Entry 3M3E (X-ray diffraction, 2.10 A resolution); this record covers chains A and B.

== Chain A (and B) ==
Name: Anti-tumor lectin
From: Agrocybe aegerita
Notes: EC 3.1.21.-; chain B of this document is another copy of the same molecule, construct and numbering; everything in this record applies to it too
UniProtKB: Q6WY08 (ATLE_AGRAE); residue numbers follow UniProt; this construct covers 1-158
Amino-acid sequence (161 residues; row label = number of the first residue in the row; numbering starts at 0):
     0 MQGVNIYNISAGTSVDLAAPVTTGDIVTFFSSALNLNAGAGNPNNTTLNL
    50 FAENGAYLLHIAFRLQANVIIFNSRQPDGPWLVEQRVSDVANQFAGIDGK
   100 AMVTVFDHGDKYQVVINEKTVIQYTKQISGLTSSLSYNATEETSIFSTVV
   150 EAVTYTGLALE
Unresolved in the structure: 159-160
Sequence notes: expression tag (0, 159-160); engineered mutation Ala66 (Glu in Q6WY08)
Curated features (UniProtKB/Swiss-Prot):
  - binding site (N-acetyl-alpha-neuraminyl-(2->3)-beta-D-galactosyl-(1->4)-beta-D-glucose): Asn43, His59, Arg63, Asn72, Arg74, Trp80, Glu83
  - modified residue: Gln1 (Blocked amino end (Gln))
From the paper describing this entry:
  - binding site for 2-acetamido-2-deoxy-alpha-D-galactopyranose: Arg63, Arg85
  - binding site for beta-D-galactopyranose: Arg63
  - conformationally variable residues (side-chain flip): Arg63, Arg85
  - mutagenesis - R85A: decreased binding to TF antigen
  - mutagenesis - R85A: unchanged binding to lactose
  - mutagenesis - R85A: decreased binding to TFN

== Chain A / chain B interface ==
Residue-residue contacts - 40 pairs, chain A then chain B:
  Met0(A) with Gln112(B); Thr119(B)
  Gln1(A) with Phe105(B); His107(B), hydrogen bond; Gln112(B), hydrogen bond (backbone-side chain)
  Val3(A) with Met101(B), hydrophobic; Thr103(B); Phe105(B), hydrophobic; Asn116(B); Glu117(B)
  Asn4(A) with Glu117(B)
  Ile5(A) with Met101(B), hydrophobic; Asn116(B); Glu117(B), hydrogen bond (backbone-side chain)
  Asn7(A) with Lys99(B)
  Ile25(A) with Tyr154(B), hydrophobic; Leu157(B), hydrophobic
  Thr27(A) with Tyr154(B), hydrogen bond
  Phe29(A) with Phe29(B), hydrophobic
  Lys99(A) with Asn7(B); Glu150(B), salt bridge
  Met101(A) with Val3(B), hydrophobic; Ile5(B), hydrophobic; Val152(B), hydrophobic
  Thr103(A) with Val3(B)
  Phe105(A) with Gln1(B); Val3(B), hydrophobic; Leu157(B), hydrophobic
  His107(A) with Gln1(B), hydrogen bond
  Gln112(A) with Gln1(B), hydrogen bond (side chain-backbone)
  Asn116(A) with Val3(B)
  Glu117(A) with Val3(B); Asn4(B); Ile5(B), hydrogen bond (side chain-backbone)
  Glu150(A) with Lys99(B), salt bridge
  Val152(A) with Met101(B), hydrophobic
  Tyr154(A) with Thr27(B), hydrogen bond; Tyr154(B)
  Leu157(A) with Ile25(B), hydrophobic; Phe105(B), hydrophobic
Interface residues without a listed pair, chain A (24 interface residues in all): Gly2, Ile96, Val114
Interface residues without a listed pair, chain B (24 interface residues in all): Gly2, Val114, Gln122

== In short ==
The chain A/chain B interface involves 24 residues from each chain; the contacts include 8 hydrogen bonds and
2 salt bridges. Polar pairs include Lys99(A)-Glu150(B), Gln1(A)-His107(B) and Gln1(A)-Gln112(B). From UniProt:
7 N-acetyl-alpha-neuraminyl-(2->3)-beta-D-galactosyl-(1->4)-beta-D-glucose-binding residues on chain A. The
paper reports a binding site for 2-acetamido-2-deoxy-alpha-D-galactopyranose at Arg63(A) and Arg85(A); R85A of
chain A reduces binding to TF antigen.
Chain A and chain B are both Anti-tumor lectin (Agrocybe aegerita); the structure, Crystal Structure of
Agrocybe aegerita lectin AAL mutant E66A complexed with p-Nitrophenyl Thomsen-Friedenreich disaccharide, was
determined by X-ray diffraction, deposited together with 3M3C, 3M3O and 3M3Q.
